3C9B - chains A and B; structure by X-ray diffraction, 2.42 A resolution.

[Chain A (and B)]
Protein: Vacuolar protein sorting-associated protein 75
Source organism: Saccharomyces cerevisiae
Notes: chain B of this document is another copy of the same molecule, construct and numbering; everything in this record applies to it too
UniProtKB: P53853 (VPS75_YEAST); numbering as in UniProt (aligned over 1-221)
Sequence (259 residues; each row starts with the number of its first residue):
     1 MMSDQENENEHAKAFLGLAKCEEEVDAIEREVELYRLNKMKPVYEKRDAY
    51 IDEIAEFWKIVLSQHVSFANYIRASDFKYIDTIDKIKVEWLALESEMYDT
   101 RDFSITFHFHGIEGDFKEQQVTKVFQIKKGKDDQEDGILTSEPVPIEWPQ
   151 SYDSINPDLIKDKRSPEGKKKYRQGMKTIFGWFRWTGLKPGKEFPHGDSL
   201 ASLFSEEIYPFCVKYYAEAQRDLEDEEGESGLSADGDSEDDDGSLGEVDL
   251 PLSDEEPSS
Not modelled in the structure: 1-10, 130-135, 161-167, 222-259 (chain B: 1-16, 130-135, 222-259)
Modified / non-standard residues: Mse1, Mse2 (selenomethionine); Mse40, Mse97, Mse176 (selenomethionine; parent Met)
Swiss-Prot annotation at these positions:
  - modified residue: Ser3 (Phosphoserine)
  - mutagenesis: Ala19 (A19D: Decreases RTT109 binding; A19I: Mildly decreases RTT109 activity stimulation), Cys21 to Val32 (Abolishes dimer formation. Decreases activity and binding to RTT109), Arg73 to Ala74 (Decreases RTT109 binding and activity stimulation), Glu167 to Thr178 (Decreases RTT109 activity stimulation), Arg173 to Lys177 (Decreases RTT109 binding and activity stimulation), Ser205 to Glu207 (Decreases RTT109 activity stimulation), Glu206 to Glu207 (Increases acetylation of histone H3 'Lys-56'; Decreases RTT109 activity stimulation)
Reported in the primary citation:
  - conformationally variable residues (domain motion): Asp136, Asp198, Glu207
  - mutagenesis - S205A/E206A/E207A: decreased catalytic activity on H3-H4 acetylation
  - mutagenesis - D198A/S199A/S202A: decreased catalytic activity

[Interface between chain A and chain B]
Pairs across the interface - 40 pairs, chain A then chain B:
  Ala14(A) - Tyr50(B)  hydrophobic
  Ala14(A) - Glu53(B)
  Phe15(A) - Tyr216(B)  hydrophobic
  Gly17(A) - Tyr50(B)
  Leu18(A) - Arg47(B)
  Leu18(A) - Tyr50(B)  hydrophobic
  Leu18(A) - Ile54(B)  hydrophobic
  Cys21(A) - Val43(B)
  Cys21(A) - Arg47(B)
  Glu22(A) - Val213(B)
  Val25(A) - Mse40(B)  hydrophobic
  Val25(A) - Val43(B)  hydrophobic
  Ile28(A) - Lys39(B)
  Ile28(A) - Mse40(B)
  Ile28(A) - Val43(B)  hydrophobic
  Glu29(A) - Arg36(B)  salt bridge
  Glu31(A) - Tyr35(B)
  Glu31(A) - Lys39(B)  salt bridge
  Val32(A) - Tyr35(B)  hydrophobic
  Val32(A) - Arg36(B)
  Tyr35(A) - Glu31(B)  hydrogen bond
  Tyr35(A) - Val32(B)  hydrophobic
  Tyr35(A) - Tyr35(B)
  Arg36(A) - Glu29(B)
  Arg36(A) - Val32(B)
  Lys39(A) - Ile28(B)
  Lys39(A) - Glu31(B)  salt bridge
  Mse40(A) - Val25(B)  hydrophobic
  Mse40(A) - Ile28(B)
  Val43(A) - Cys21(B)
  Val43(A) - Ile28(B)  hydrophobic
  Lys46(A) - Glu24(B)  salt bridge
  Arg47(A) - Leu18(B)
  Arg47(A) - Cys21(B)
  Tyr50(A) - Gly17(B)
  Tyr50(A) - Leu18(B)  hydrophobic
  Ile51(A) - Leu18(B)  hydrophobic
  Ile54(A) - Leu18(B)  hydrophobic
  Val213(A) - Leu18(B)  hydrophobic
  Val213(A) - Glu22(B)
Also at the interface, not in a pair above, chain A (26 interface residues in all): His11, Lys13, Glu24, Lys214
Also at the interface, not in a pair above, chain B (24 interface residues in all): Lys46, Ile51, Lys214

[Summary]
The interface between chain A and chain B involves 26 residues on one side and 24 on the other; the contacts
include 1 hydrogen bond and 4 salt bridges. Polar pairs include Glu29(A)-Arg36(B), Glu31(A)-Lys39(B) and
Lys46(A)-Glu24(B). From the paper: S205A/E206A/E207A of chain A reduce catalytic activity on H3-H4
acetylation; conformational variability at Asp136(A), Asp198(A) and Glu207(A).
Both chains are Vacuolar protein sorting-associated protein 75 (Saccharomyces cerevisiae). Entry 3C9B (Crystal
structure of SeMet Vps75) was determined by X-ray diffraction, deposited together with 3C9D.
